PDB entry 1G9T | X-ray diffraction, 2.80 A resolution | chains A and B

# Chain A
Name: Hypoxanthine phosphoribosyltransferase
Organism: Escherichia coli
Notes: EC 2.4.2.8
UniProt: P0A9M2 (HPRT_ECOLI); numbering as in UniProt (aligned over 1-182)
Sequence (182 residues; each row starts with the number of its first residue):
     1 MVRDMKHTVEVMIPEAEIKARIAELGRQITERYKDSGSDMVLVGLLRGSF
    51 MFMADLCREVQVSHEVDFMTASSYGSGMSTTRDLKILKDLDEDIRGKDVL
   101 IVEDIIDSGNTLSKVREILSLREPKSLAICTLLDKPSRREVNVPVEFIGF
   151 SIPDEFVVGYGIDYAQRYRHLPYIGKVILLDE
Unresolved in the structure: 1-4, 73-81, 181-182
Sequence notes: conflict Leu84 (Val in P0A9M2)
Swiss-Prot annotation at these positions:
  - binding site (diphosphate): Gly44
Ligand contacts: guanosine-5'-monophosphate (5GP): Glu103, Asp104, Ile105, Ile106, Asp107, Ser108, Gly109, Asn110, Thr111, Leu112, Lys135, Glu155, Phe156, Val157, Ile162, Asp163
What the authors report for this chain:
  - binding site for guanosine-5'-monophosphate: Asp107, Ser108, Gly109, Asn110, Thr111, Leu112, Lys135, Phe156, Asp163
  - specificity-determining residues: Asp163 (proposed by the authors, not directly observed)
  - conformationally variable residues (side-chain flip): Asp107, Phe156
  - specificity-determining residues: Lys135 (citing earlier work)
  - catalytic residues: Asp107 (citing earlier work)

# Chain B
Name: Hypoxanthine phosphoribosyltransferase
Organism: Escherichia coli
Notes: EC 2.4.2.8
UniProt: P0A9M2 (HPRT_ECOLI); residues 301-482 here correspond to UniProt positions 1-182 (UniProt number = residue number - 300)
Sequence (182 residues; numbered 301 to 482; the number before each row is that of its first residue):
   301 MVRDMKHTVEVMIPEAEIKARIAELGRQITERYKDSGSDMVLVGLLRGSF
   351 MFMADLCREVQVSHEVDFMTASSYGSGMSTTRDLKILKDLDEDIRGKDVL
   401 IVEDIIDSGNTLSKVREILSLREPKSLAICTLLDKPSRREVNVPVEFIGF
   451 SIPDEFVVGYGIDYAQRYRHLPYIGKVILLDE
Unresolved in the structure: 301-304, 374-381, 482
Sequence notes: conflict Leu384 (Val84 in P0A9M2)
Swiss-Prot annotation at these positions:
  - binding site (diphosphate): Gly344
Ligand contacts: any 5'-monophosphate nucleotide (N): Ser373, Glu403, Asp404, Ile405, Ile406, Asp407, Ser408, Gly409, Asn410, Thr411, Leu412

# How chain A and chain B interact
Residue-residue contacts - 48 pairs, chain A then chain B:
  Leu46(A) - Leu346(B)  hydrophobic
  Arg47(A) - Val366(B)  hydrogen bond (side chain-backbone)
  Arg47(A) - Asp367(B)  salt bridge
  Arg47(A) - Asp391(B)  salt bridge
  Arg47(A) - Glu392(B)  salt bridge
  Phe50(A) - Ala354(B)  hydrophobic
  Phe50(A) - Val366(B)  hydrophobic
  Phe50(A) - Phe368(B)  hydrophobic
  Met51(A) - Ala354(B)
  Met51(A) - Cys357(B)  hydrophobic
  Met51(A) - Arg358(B)  hydrogen bond
  Ala54(A) - Phe350(B)  hydrophobic
  Ala54(A) - Met351(B)  hydrophobic
  Ala54(A) - Ala354(B)  hydrophobic
  Asp55(A) - Arg358(B)  salt bridge
  Cys57(A) - Met351(B)  hydrophobic
  Cys57(A) - His470(B)
  Arg58(A) - Met351(B)  hydrogen bond
  Arg58(A) - Asp355(B)  salt bridge
  Arg58(A) - Tyr460(B)
  Arg58(A) - His470(B)
  Arg58(A) - Pro472(B)
  Val62(A) - His470(B)
  Ser63(A) - Arg467(B)  hydrogen bond
  Ser63(A) - His470(B)
  His64(A) - His470(B)  hydrogen bond (backbone-side chain)
  Glu65(A) - Arg347(B)  salt bridge
  Glu65(A) - Gln466(B)
  Glu65(A) - Arg467(B)
  Glu65(A) - Arg469(B)  salt bridge
  Val66(A) - Arg347(B)  hydrogen bond (backbone-side chain)
  Val66(A) - Phe350(B)  hydrophobic
  Val66(A) - Arg469(B)
  Asp67(A) - Arg347(B)
  Phe68(A) - Arg347(B)
  Phe68(A) - Phe350(B)  hydrophobic
  Leu87(A) - Lys388(B)
  Lys88(A) - Lys388(B)
  Asp91(A) - Arg347(B)  salt bridge
  Glu92(A) - Arg347(B)  salt bridge
  Tyr160(A) - Arg358(B)
  Gln166(A) - Glu365(B)
  Gln166(A) - Glu392(B)
  Arg169(A) - Val366(B)
  His170(A) - Cys357(B)
  His170(A) - Arg358(B)
  His170(A) - Ser363(B)
  His170(A) - His364(B)  hydrogen bond (side chain-backbone)
Also at the interface, not in a pair above, chain A (27 interface residues in all): Met53, Val60, Thr70, Pro172
Also at the interface, not in a pair above, chain B (25 interface residues in all): Met353, Leu387

# Overview
Chain A and chain B form an interface of 27 and 25 residues respectively; the contacts include 7 hydrogen
bonds and 9 salt bridges. Polar pairs include Arg47(A)-Asp367(B), Arg47(A)-Asp391(B) and Arg47(A)-Glu392(B).
Chain A binds guanosine-5'-monophosphate. From the paper: the catalytic residue Asp107(A); a binding site for
guanosine-5'-monophosphate at Asp107(A), Ser108(A) and Gly109(A) among others.
Chain A and chain B are both Hypoxanthine phosphoribosyltransferase (Escherichia coli); the structure, Crystal
structure of e.coli hprt-gmp complex, was determined by X-ray diffraction (same publication as 1GRV and 1G9S).
